3ARG - chains C and D of the 4 polymer chains in the assembly; structure by X-ray diffraction, 3.00 A resolution.

Chain C:
Protein: NKT Valpha14-Jalpha18
Organism: Mus musculus
Sequence (207 residues; row label = number of the first residue in the row; note: 3 numbers in that range are skipped by the numbering (no residue carries them; nothing is unmodelled there)):
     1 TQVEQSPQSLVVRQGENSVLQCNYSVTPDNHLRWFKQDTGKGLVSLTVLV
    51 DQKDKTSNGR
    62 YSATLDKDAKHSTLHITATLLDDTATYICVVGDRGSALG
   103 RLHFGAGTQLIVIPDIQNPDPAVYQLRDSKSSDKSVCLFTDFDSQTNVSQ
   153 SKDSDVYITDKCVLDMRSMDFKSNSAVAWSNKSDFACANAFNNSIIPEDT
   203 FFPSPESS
Not modelled in the structure: 99, 185, 208-210
Cystine bridges: Cys22-Cys90, Cys139-Cys189
Small-molecule neighbours: DB6 ((11E,14E)-N-[(2S,3S,4R)-1-(alpha-D-glucopyranosyloxy)-3,4-dihydroxyoctadecan-2-yl]icosa-11,14-dienamide): Pro28, Asn30, Asp94, Arg95, Gly96
Reported in the primary citation:
  - conformationally variable residues (order/disorder transition): Leu99

Chain D:
Protein: Vbeta8.2
Organism: Mus musculus
Sequence (244 residues; numbered 1 to 247; 3 numbers in that range are skipped by the numbering (no residue carries them; nothing is unmodelled there); the number before each row is that of its first residue):
     1 EAAVTQSPRNKVAVTGGKVTLSCNQTNNHNNMYWYRQDTGHGLRLIHYSY
    51 GAGSTEKGDIPDG
    65 YKASRPSQENFSLILELATPSQTSVYFCASGDAGGNYAE
   106 QFFGPGTRLTVLEDLKNVFPPEVAVFEPSEAEISHTQKATLVCLATGFYP
   156 DHVELSWWVNGKEVHSGVCTDPQPLKEQPALNDSRYALSSRLRVSATFWQ
   206 NPRNHFRCQVQFYGLSENDEWTQDRAKPVTQIVSAEAWGRAD
Not modelled in the structure: 1-2, 97-101, 247
Cystine bridges: Cys23-Cys92, Cys148-Cys213

Interface between chain C and chain D:
Inter-chain disulfides: Cys164(C)-Cys174(D)
Pairs across the interface - 68 pairs, chain C then chain D:
  Arg33(C) - Ala102(D)
  Arg33(C) - Glu103(D)  salt bridge
  Phe35(C) - Phe108(D)  hydrophobic
  Gln37(C) - Gln37(D)  hydrogen bond
  Gln37(C) - Phe91(D)
  Lys41(C) - Phe91(D)
  Lys41(C) - Pro110(D)
  Gly42(C) - Gly109(D)
  Gly42(C) - Pro110(D)
  Ala98(C) - Asn31(D)
  Ala98(C) - Asp96(D)
  Leu104(C) - Gln106(D)
  Phe106(C) - Tyr35(D)  hydrophobic
  Phe106(C) - Leu43(D)
  Phe106(C) - Phe108(D)  hydrophobic
  Gly107(C) - Gly42(D)
  Ala108(C) - His41(D)
  Ala108(C) - Gly42(D)
  Asp122(C) - His140(D)  salt bridge
  Asp122(C) - Thr141(D)
  Tyr126(C) - Ser134(D)
  Tyr126(C) - Glu137(D)
  Tyr126(C) - His140(D)
  Tyr126(C) - Thr141(D)
  Gln127(C) - Ser134(D)
  Leu128(C) - Phe131(D)
  Leu128(C) - Glu132(D)
  Leu128(C) - Thr145(D)
  Leu128(C) - Val147(D)  hydrophobic
  Arg129(C) - Phe131(D)
  Arg129(C) - Glu132(D)  hydrogen bond (backbone-backbone)
  Asp130(C) - Ala129(D)
  Asp130(C) - Val130(D)
  Asp130(C) - Phe131(D)
  Ser131(C) - Val130(D)  hydrogen bond (side chain-backbone)
  Ser131(C) - Glu132(D)  hydrogen bond
  Ser131(C) - Glu241(D)
  Ser131(C) - Ala242(D)
  Lys136(C) - Phe131(D)
  Ser137(C) - Phe131(D)
  Val138(C) - Phe131(D)  hydrophobic
  Leu140(C) - Glu137(D)
  Leu140(C) - Thr145(D)
  Thr142(C) - Arg198(D)
  Asp143(C) - Arg198(D)  salt bridge
  Tyr159(C) - Glu182(D)  hydrogen bond (side chain-backbone)
  Thr161(C) - Asp176(D)
  Thr161(C) - Ser194(D)
  Thr161(C) - Arg196(D)
  Cys164(C) - Cys174(D)  disulfide
  Cys164(C) - Thr175(D)  hydrogen bond (side chain-backbone)
  Val165(C) - Cys174(D)
  Leu166(C) - Gly172(D)
  Leu166(C) - Val173(D)
  Leu166(C) - Cys174(D)  hydrophobic
  Asp167(C) - Gly172(D)  hydrogen bond (backbone-backbone)
  Met168(C) - Lys143(D)
  Met168(C) - Arg198(D)
  Arg169(C) - Ser171(D)  hydrogen bond (backbone-side chain)
  Phe173(C) - Lys143(D)
  Phe173(C) - Arg198(D)
  Ser175(C) - Arg198(D)  hydrogen bond
  Ser177(C) - Cys174(D)
  Ser177(C) - Arg196(D)  hydrogen bond (backbone-side chain)
  Ala178(C) - Arg196(D)
  Val179(C) - Arg196(D)
  Trp181(C) - Leu149(D)  hydrophobic
  Phe203(C) - His140(D)
Also at the interface, not in a pair above, chain C (46 interface residues in all): His31, Leu43, Ile89, Gly100, Asp162, Lys163, Ser170, Pro205
Also at the interface, not in a pair above, chain D (49 interface residues in all): Tyr33, Gly40, Tyr50, Pro133, Ala136, Thr151, His170, Pro177, Ala192, Val199, Ser200

Summary:
The interface between chain C and chain D involves 46 residues on one side and 49 on the other, with 1
disulfide bond, 10 hydrogen bonds and 3 salt bridges. Polar contacts include Arg33(C)-Glu103(D),
Asp122(C)-His140(D) and Asp143(C)-Arg198(D). Ligands of chain C: compound DB6. The paper reports
conformational variability at Leu99(C).
Chain C is NKT Valpha14-Jalpha18 and chain D is Vbeta8.2, both from Mus musculus; the structure, Ternary
crystal structure of the mouse NKT TCR-CD1d-alpha-glucosylceramide(C20:2), was determined by X-ray diffraction
(same publication as 3ARB, 3ARD, 3ARE and 3ARF).
